Entry 7YPG (electron microscopy, 2.50 A resolution); this record covers chains B and D of the 6 polymer chains in the assembly.

== Chain B (and D) ==
Name: Isoform Tau-E of Microtubule-associated protein tau
Source organism: Homo sapiens
Notes: chain D of this document is another copy of the same molecule, construct and numbering; everything in this record applies to it too
Reference sequence: P10636 (TAU_HUMAN), isoform P10636-7; residues 297-391 here correspond to UniProt positions 268-362 (UniProt number = residue number - 29)
Sequence (96 residues; each row starts with the number of its first residue):
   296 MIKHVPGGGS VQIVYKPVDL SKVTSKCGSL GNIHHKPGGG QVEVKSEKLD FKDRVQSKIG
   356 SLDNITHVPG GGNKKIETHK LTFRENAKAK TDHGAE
Unresolved in the structure: 296-303, 363-391
Sequence notes: initiating methionine (296)

== Interface between chain B and chain D ==
Pairs across the interface - 121 pairs, chain B then chain D:
  Gly304(B) - Gly304(D)  hydrogen bond (backbone-backbone)
  Ser305(B) - Gly304(D)
  Ser305(B) - Ser305(D)
  Ser305(B) - Val306(D)  hydrogen bond (backbone-backbone)
  Val306(B) - Val306(D)  hydrophobic
  Gln307(B) - Val306(D)  hydrogen bond (backbone-backbone)
  Gln307(B) - Gln307(D)  hydrogen bond
  Gln307(B) - Ile308(D)  hydrogen bond (backbone-backbone)
  Ile308(B) - Ile308(D)
  Ile308(B) - Val339(D)  hydrophobic
  Val309(B) - Ile308(D)  hydrogen bond (backbone-backbone)
  Val309(B) - Val309(D)
  Val309(B) - Tyr310(D)  hydrogen bond (backbone-backbone)
  Tyr310(B) - Tyr310(D)  hydrophobic
  Lys311(B) - Tyr310(D)  hydrogen bond (backbone-backbone)
  Lys311(B) - Lys311(D)
  Pro312(B) - Tyr310(D)
  Pro312(B) - Pro312(D)
  Val313(B) - Pro312(D)  hydrogen bond (backbone-backbone)
  Val313(B) - Val313(D)
  Val313(B) - Asp314(D)  hydrogen bond (backbone-backbone)
  Asp314(B) - Asp314(D)
  Leu315(B) - Asp314(D)  hydrogen bond (backbone-backbone)
  Leu315(B) - Leu315(D)
  Leu315(B) - Ser316(D)  hydrogen bond (backbone-backbone)
  Ser316(B) - Ser316(D)
  Lys317(B) - Ser316(D)  hydrogen bond (backbone-backbone)
  Lys317(B) - Lys317(D)
  Lys317(B) - Val318(D)  hydrogen bond (backbone-backbone)
  Val318(B) - Val318(D)
  Thr319(B) - Val318(D)  hydrogen bond (backbone-backbone)
  Thr319(B) - Thr319(D)
  Thr319(B) - Ser320(D)  hydrogen bond (backbone-backbone)
  Ser320(B) - Ser320(D)
  Lys321(B) - Ser320(D)  hydrogen bond (backbone-backbone)
  Lys321(B) - Lys321(D)
  Cys322(B) - Lys321(D)
  Cys322(B) - Cys322(D)
  Cys322(B) - Gly323(D)  hydrogen bond (backbone-backbone)
  Gly323(B) - Gly323(D)
  Ser324(B) - Ser320(D)  hydrogen bond (side chain-backbone)
  Ser324(B) - Lys321(D)  hydrogen bond (side chain-backbone)
  Ser324(B) - Ser324(D)
  Leu325(B) - Ser320(D)  hydrogen bond (backbone-side chain)
  Leu325(B) - Ser324(D)  hydrogen bond (backbone-backbone)
  Leu325(B) - Leu325(D)
  Leu325(B) - Gly326(D)
  Gly326(B) - Gly326(D)
  Asn327(B) - Asn327(D)
  Asn327(B) - Ile328(D)  hydrogen bond (backbone-backbone)
  Ile328(B) - Ser316(D)
  Ile328(B) - Ile328(D)
  His329(B) - Ile328(D)  hydrogen bond (backbone-backbone)
  His329(B) - His329(D)
  His329(B) - His330(D)  hydrogen bond (backbone-backbone)
  His330(B) - Asp314(D)
  His330(B) - Ser316(D)
  His330(B) - His330(D)
  Lys331(B) - Asp314(D)  salt bridge
  Lys331(B) - His330(D)  hydrogen bond (backbone-backbone)
  Lys331(B) - Lys331(D)
  Pro332(B) - His330(D)
  Pro332(B) - Pro332(D)
  Gly333(B) - Gly333(D)
  Gly334(B) - Gly333(D)  hydrogen bond (backbone-backbone)
  Gly335(B) - Gly335(D)
  Gln336(B) - Gly335(D)
  Gln336(B) - Gln336(D)  hydrogen bond
  Gln336(B) - Val337(D)  hydrogen bond (backbone-backbone)
  Val337(B) - Val337(D)
  Glu338(B) - Val337(D)  hydrogen bond (backbone-backbone)
  Glu338(B) - Glu338(D)
  Glu338(B) - Val339(D)  hydrogen bond (backbone-backbone)
  Val339(B) - Val339(D)
  Lys340(B) - Val339(D)  hydrogen bond (backbone-backbone)
  Lys340(B) - Lys340(D)
  Lys340(B) - Ser341(D)  hydrogen bond (backbone-backbone)
  Ser341(B) - Ser341(D)
  Glu342(B) - Lys340(D)  salt bridge
  Glu342(B) - Ser341(D)
  Glu342(B) - Glu342(D)
  Glu342(B) - Lys343(D)  hydrogen bond (backbone-backbone)
  Lys343(B) - Lys343(D)
  Leu344(B) - Lys343(D)  hydrogen bond (backbone-backbone)
  Leu344(B) - Leu344(D)
  Leu344(B) - Asp345(D)
  Asp345(B) - Asp345(D)
  Phe346(B) - Asp345(D)  hydrogen bond (backbone-backbone)
  Phe346(B) - Phe346(D)  hydrophobic
  Phe346(B) - Lys347(D)  hydrogen bond (backbone-backbone)
  Phe346(B) - Asp348(D)
  Lys347(B) - Lys347(D)
  Asp348(B) - Asp348(D)
  Asp348(B) - Arg349(D)  hydrogen bond (backbone-backbone)
  Arg349(B) - Arg349(D)
  Val350(B) - Arg349(D)  hydrogen bond (backbone-backbone)
  Val350(B) - Val350(D)
  Val350(B) - Gln351(D)  hydrogen bond (backbone-backbone)
  Gln351(B) - Gln351(D)
  Ser352(B) - Gln351(D)  hydrogen bond (backbone-backbone)
  Ser352(B) - Ser352(D)
  Ser352(B) - Lys353(D)  hydrogen bond (backbone-backbone)
  Lys353(B) - Lys353(D)
  Ile354(B) - Lys353(D)  hydrogen bond (backbone-backbone)
  Ile354(B) - Ile354(D)
  Gly355(B) - Ile354(D)  hydrogen bond (backbone-backbone)
  Ser356(B) - Ile354(D)
  Ser356(B) - Ser356(D)
  Leu357(B) - Ser356(D)  hydrogen bond (backbone-backbone)
  Leu357(B) - Leu357(D)
  Leu357(B) - Asp358(D)  hydrogen bond (backbone-backbone)
  Asp358(B) - Asp358(D)
  Asn359(B) - Asp358(D)  hydrogen bond (backbone-backbone)
  Asn359(B) - Asn359(D)  hydrogen bond
  Asn359(B) - Ile360(D)  hydrogen bond (backbone-backbone)
  Ile360(B) - Ile360(D)  hydrophobic
  Ile360(B) - Thr361(D)  hydrogen bond (backbone-backbone)
  Ile360(B) - His362(D)
  Thr361(B) - Thr361(D)
  Thr361(B) - His362(D)
  His362(B) - His362(D)
Other interface residues (no listed pair), chain D (59 interface residues in all): Gly334, Gly355
The authors on this interface:
  - interface residues, chain B: Leu357(B)

== Summary ==
Chain B and chain D each contribute 59 residues to their interface, with 50 hydrogen bonds and 2 salt bridges.
Polar pairs include Lys331(B)-Asp314(D), Glu342(B)-Lys340(D) and Gln307(B)-Gln307(D). From the paper: the
interface residue Leu357(B).
Chain B and chain D are both Isoform Tau-E of Microtubule-associated protein tau (Homo sapiens); the
structure, Cryo-EM structure of amyloid fibril formed by tau (297-391), was determined by electron microscopy,
deposited together with 7YMN.
